5VA6 - chains A and C; structure by X-ray diffraction, 2.40 A resolution.

== Chain A ==
Name: Probable Histone-lysine N-methyltransferase ATXR5
Source organism: Ricinus communis
Notes: EC 2.1.1.43
UniProt: B9RU15 (ATXR5_RICCO); residue numbers follow UniProt; this construct covers 146-374
Sequence (229 residues; numbered 146 to 374; the number before each row is that of its first residue):
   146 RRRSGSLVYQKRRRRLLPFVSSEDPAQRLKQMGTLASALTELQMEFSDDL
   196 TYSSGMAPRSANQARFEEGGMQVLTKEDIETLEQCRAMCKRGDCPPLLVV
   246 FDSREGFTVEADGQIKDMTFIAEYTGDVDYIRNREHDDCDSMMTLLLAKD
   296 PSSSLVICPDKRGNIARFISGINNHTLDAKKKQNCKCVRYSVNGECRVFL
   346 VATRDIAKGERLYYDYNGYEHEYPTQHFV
Unresolved in the structure: 146-158
Construct notes: conflict Ser298 (Lys in B9RU15), Ala324 (Gly in B9RU15)
Small-molecule neighbours: S-adenosylhomocysteine (SAH): Leu187, Arg249, Glu250, Gly251, Phe252, Asp285, Ser286, Arg312, Phe313, Ile314, Ser315, Gly316, Tyr358, Tyr361, Tyr368, Phe373, Val374
Swiss-Prot annotation at these positions:
  - binding site (substrate): Met216, Arg334, Tyr364, Glu365
  - binding site (S-adenosyl-L-methionine): Glu250 to Phe252, Arg312 to Gly316, Tyr368, Val374

== Chain C ==
Name: Histone H3.1
UniProt: P68431 (H31_HUMAN); residues 20-37 here = UniProt positions 20-37
Sequence (18 residues; row label = number of the first residue in the row):
    20 QLATKAARKSAPATGGVK
Unresolved in the structure: 23
Modified positions: Arg27 ((2S)-2-amino-5-[(N-methylcarbamimidoyl)amino]pentanoic acid; NMM)
Swiss-Prot annotation at these positions:
  - modified residue: Lys24 (N6-(2-hydroxyisobutyryl)lysine), Lys28 (N6,N6,N6-trimethyllysine), Ser29 (ADP-ribosylserine), Lys37 (N6,N6,N6-trimethyllysine)
  - natural variant: Lys28 (K28M: In GLM), Lys37 (K37I: Found in pediatric undifferentiated soft tissue sarcoma samples; uncertain significance; K37M: Found in pediatric undifferentiated soft tissue sarcoma samples; uncertain significance)

== Chain A / chain C interface ==
Pairs across the interface (58; chain A residue first):
  Glu212(A) with Ala32(C)
  Gly215(A) with Ala32(C); Thr33(C)
  Met216(A) with Ala32(C)
  Gln217(A) with Pro31(C); Ala32(C), hydrogen bond (backbone-backbone); Thr33(C); Gly34(C), hydrogen bond (side chain-backbone); Gly35(C), hydrogen bond (side chain-backbone)
  Met263(A) with Val36(C), hydrophobic
  Tyr269(A) with Lys28(C), hydrogen bond
  Ile276(A) with Arg27(C)
  Arg279(A) with Ala25(C)
  Glu280(A) with Lys24(C); Ala25(C)
  His281(A) with Ala22(C); Lys24(C)
  Asp282(A) with Ala25(C)
  Ser286(A) with Lys28(C), hydrogen bond
  Met287(A) with Ala26(C); Arg27(C); Lys28(C), hydrogen bond (backbone-backbone)
  Met288(A) with Lys28(C); Ser29(C); Ala30(C)
  Thr289(A) with Arg27(C); Lys28(C), hydrogen bond (backbone-backbone)
  Val301(A) with Arg27(C)
  Arg312(A) with Lys28(C)
  Lys331(A) with Pro31(C); Gly35(C), hydrogen bond (side chain-backbone); Val36(C), hydrogen bond (side chain-backbone)
  Cys332(A) with Ala30(C); Pro31(C)
  Val333(A) with Pro31(C); Gly35(C)
  Arg334(A) with Ala30(C), hydrogen bond (side chain-backbone); Pro31(C), hydrogen bond (backbone-backbone); Ala32(C)
  Tyr335(A) with Gly35(C)
  Val346(A) with Val36(C), hydrophobic
  Thr348(A) with Val36(C)
  Tyr359(A) with Lys28(C)
  Tyr361(A) with Lys28(C); Ser29(C), hydrogen bond (backbone-backbone)
  Gly363(A) with Ser29(C), hydrogen bond (backbone-backbone); Pro31(C)
  Tyr364(A) with Ser29(C); Ala30(C); Pro31(C)
  Glu365(A) with Arg27(C); Ser29(C), hydrogen bond (backbone-side chain)
  Glu367(A) with Ala26(C); Arg27(C), hydrogen bond (backbone-backbone)
  Tyr368(A) with Ala26(C), hydrophobic; Arg27(C), hydrogen bond (backbone-backbone); Lys28(C)
  Pro369(A) with Ala26(C)
Interface residues without a listed pair, chain A (37 interface residues in all): Cys284, Asp285, Asp360, Asn362, His366
The authors on this interface:
  - interface residues, chain A: Thr289(A), Glu365(A)

== Overview ==
Chain A and chain C form an interface of 37 and 14 residues respectively, with 16 hydrogen bonds. Among the
polar pairs are Gln217(A)-Gly34(C), Gln217(A)-Gly35(C) and Tyr269(A)-Lys28(C). Chain A binds
S-adenosylhomocysteine. Curated annotation (UniProt) lists 4 substrate-binding residues and 10
S-adenosyl-L-methionine-binding residues on chain A. The paper reports interface residues Thr289(A) and
Glu365(A).
Chain A is Probable Histone-lysine N-methyltransferase ATXR5 (Ricinus communis) and chain C is Histone H3.1;
the structure, Crystal structure of ATXR5 in complex with histone H3.1 mono-methylated on R26, was determined
by X-ray diffraction together with 5VAB, 5VAC, 5VBC and 5VAH from the same study.
